4WFD - chains B and C of the 3 polymer chains in the assembly; structure by X-ray diffraction, 2.40 A resolution.

Chain B:
Name: Exosome complex protein LRP1
Source organism: Saccharomyces cerevisiae
UniProt: P38801 (LRP1_YEAST); residue numbers follow UniProt; this construct covers 1-103
Amino-acid sequence (103 residues; numbered 1 to 103; the number before each row is that of its first residue):
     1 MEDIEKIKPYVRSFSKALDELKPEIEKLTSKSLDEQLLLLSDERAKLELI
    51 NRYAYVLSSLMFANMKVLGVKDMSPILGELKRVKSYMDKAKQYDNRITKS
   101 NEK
Unresolved in the structure: 101-103
Bound ions: yttrium (III) ion: Glu26 (shared with 1 residue of chain A)

Chain C:
Name: ATP-dependent RNA helicase DOB1
Notes: EC 3.6.4.13
UniProt: P47047 (MTR4_YEAST); residue numbers follow UniProt; this construct covers 1-19
Amino-acid sequence (20 residues; row label = number of the first residue in the row):
     1 MDSTDLFDVFEETPVELPTK
Unresolved in the structure: 1-3, 18-20
Differences from the reference sequence: expression tag (20)
Bound ions: yttrium (III) ion: Asp5, Asp8
What the authors report for this chain:
  - mutagenesis - F7A/F10A: unchanged growth
  - mutagenesis - F7A/F10A: abolished binding to Rrp6N-Rrp47DeltaC
  - mutagenesis - F7A/F10A: abolished growth in response to Mtr4-gfp fusion

Chain B / chain C interface:
Residue-residue contacts (13):
  Lys6(B) - Leu17(C)
  Tyr10(B) - Val15(C)  hydrogen bond (side chain-backbone)
  Tyr10(B) - Glu16(C)
  Tyr10(B) - Leu17(C)  hydrogen bond (side chain-backbone)
  Tyr55(B) - Leu6(C)
  Ser59(B) - Phe10(C)
  Phe62(B) - Phe10(C)  hydrophobic
  Leu80(B) - Phe7(C)
  Leu80(B) - Phe10(C)  hydrophobic
  Lys84(B) - Asp5(C)  salt bridge
  Lys84(B) - Phe7(C)
  Met87(B) - Leu6(C)  hydrophobic
  Met87(B) - Phe7(C)  hydrophobic
Other interface residues (no listed pair), chain B (10 interface residues in all): Leu77, Val83
The authors on this interface:
  - pairs named by the authors: Lys84(B)-Asp5(C) (salt bridge)
  - interface residues, chain B: Tyr10(B), Tyr55(B), Phe62(B), Leu77(B), Leu80(B), Met87(B)
  - interface residues, chain C: Leu6(C), Phe7(C), Phe10(C)

Summary:
Chain B and chain C form an interface of 10 and 7 residues respectively, with 2 hydrogen bonds and 1 salt
bridge. Polar pairs include Lys84(B)-Asp5(C), Tyr10(B)-Val15(C) and Tyr10(B)-Leu17(C). The authors report a
salt bridge between Lys84(B) and Asp5(C). The paper reports that F7A/F10A of chain C abolish binding to
Rrp6N-Rrp47DeltaC; interface residues Tyr10(B), Tyr55(B) and Leu6(C) among others.
Here chain B is Exosome complex protein LRP1 (Saccharomyces cerevisiae) and chain C is ATP-dependent RNA
helicase DOB1. Entry 4WFD (Structure of the Rrp6-Rrp47-Mtr4 interaction) was determined by X-ray diffraction,
deposited together with 4WFC.
